4FWJ - chain A; structure by X-ray diffraction, 2.90 A resolution.

[Chain A]
Name: Lysine-specific histone demethylase 1B
Organism: Homo sapiens
Notes: EC 1.-.-.-
Reference sequence: Q8NB78 (KDM1B_HUMAN); numbering as in UniProt (aligned over 30-822)
Chain sequence (796 residues; row label = number of the first residue in the row):
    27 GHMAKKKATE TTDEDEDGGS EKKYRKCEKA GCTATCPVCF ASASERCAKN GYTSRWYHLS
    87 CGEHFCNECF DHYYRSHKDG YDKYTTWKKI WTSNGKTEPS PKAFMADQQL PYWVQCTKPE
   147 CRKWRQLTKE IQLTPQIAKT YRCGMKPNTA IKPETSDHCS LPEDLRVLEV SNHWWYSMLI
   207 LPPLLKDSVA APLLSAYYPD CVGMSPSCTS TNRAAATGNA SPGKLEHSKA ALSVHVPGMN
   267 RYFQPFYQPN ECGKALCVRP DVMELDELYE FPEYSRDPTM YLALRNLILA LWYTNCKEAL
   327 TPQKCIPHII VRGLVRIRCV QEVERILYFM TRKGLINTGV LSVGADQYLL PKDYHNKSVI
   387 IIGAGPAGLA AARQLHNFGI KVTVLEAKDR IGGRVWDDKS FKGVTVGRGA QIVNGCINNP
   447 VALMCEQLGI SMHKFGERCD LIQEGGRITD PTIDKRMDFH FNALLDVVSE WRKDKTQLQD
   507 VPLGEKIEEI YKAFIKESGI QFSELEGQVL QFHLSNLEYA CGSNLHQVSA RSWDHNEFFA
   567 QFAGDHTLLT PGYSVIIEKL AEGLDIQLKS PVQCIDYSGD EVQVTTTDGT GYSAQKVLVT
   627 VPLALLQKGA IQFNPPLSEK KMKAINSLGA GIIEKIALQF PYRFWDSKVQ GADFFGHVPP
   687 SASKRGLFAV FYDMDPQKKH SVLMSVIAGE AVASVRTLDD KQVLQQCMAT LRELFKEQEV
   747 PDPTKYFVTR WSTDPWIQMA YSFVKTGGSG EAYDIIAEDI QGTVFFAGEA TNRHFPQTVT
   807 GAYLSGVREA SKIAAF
Disordered / not traced: 27-47, 177, 238-261
Sequence notes: expression tag (27-29)
Bound ions: Zn2+ site 1: Cys53, Cys58, His84, His90; Zn2+ site 2: Cys65, Cys73, Cys92, Cys95; K+ near Ser70 (its only coordinating residue here); Zn2+ site 3: Cys142, Cys147, Cys169, Cys185
Ligand contacts: FAD (flavin-adenine dinucleotide): Ile388, Gly389, Ala390, Gly391, Pro392, Ala393, Leu411, Glu412, Ala413, Lys414, Gly418, Gly419, Arg420, Arg434, Gly435, Ala436, Gln437, Ile438, Tyr579, Ser596, Pro597, Val598, Thr626, Val627, Pro628, Leu631, Ile637, Ile659, Lys661, Trp757, Trp762, Ile763, Met765, Ala766, Tyr767, Gly794, Glu795, Gln803, Thr804, Val805, Thr806, Ala808
What the authors report for this chain:
  - mutagenesis - L543A, C547A: decreased catalytic activity
  - mutagenesis - W82A, R151A, Y767A: abolished catalytic activity
  - mutagenesis - C53A, H84A, H90A, W139A, W150A, C185A: abolished catalytic activity on H3K4me2
  - mutagenesis - H84A, H90A, W150A: abolished binding to flavin-adenine dinucleotide

[Summary]
Ligands of chain A: flavin-adenine dinucleotide. Cys53, Cys58, His84 and His90 form the Zn2+ site 1. Cys65,
Cys73, Cys92 and Cys95 form the Zn2+ site 2. From the paper: C53A, H84A and H90A, among others, abolish
catalytic activity on H3K4me2; W82A, R151A and Y767A abolish catalytic activity; 11 substitutions were tested
in all.
Chain A is Lysine-specific histone demethylase 1B (Homo sapiens); the structure, Native structure of
LSD2/AOF1/KDM1b in spacegroup of I222 at 2.9A, was determined by X-ray diffraction, deposited together with
4FWE and 4FWF.
